Entry 6VGN (electron microscopy, 3.10 A resolution); this record covers chains H and I of the 21 polymer chains in the assembly.

== Chain H (and I) ==
Protein: ATP-dependent Clp protease proteolytic subunit 1
Source organism: Mycobacterium tuberculosis
Notes: EC 3.4.21.92; chain I of this document is another copy of the same molecule, construct and numbering; everything in this record applies to it too
UniProt: P9WPC5 (CLPP1_MYCTU); residue numbers follow UniProt; this construct covers 7-200
Chain sequence (194 residues; each row starts with the number of its first residue):
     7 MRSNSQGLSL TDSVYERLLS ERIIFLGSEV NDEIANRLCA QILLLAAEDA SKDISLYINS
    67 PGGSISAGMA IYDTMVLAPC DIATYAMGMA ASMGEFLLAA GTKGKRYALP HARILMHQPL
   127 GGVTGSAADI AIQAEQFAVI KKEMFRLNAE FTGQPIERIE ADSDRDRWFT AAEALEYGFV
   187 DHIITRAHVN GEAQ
Unresolved in the structure: 7-14, 193-200
Swiss-Prot annotation at these positions:
  - active site: Ser98 (Nucleophile), His123
Reported in the primary citation:
  - catalytic residues: Ser98, His123
  - mutagenesis - S98A (10-fold): decreased catalytic activity on PKM-AMC

== Chain H / chain I interface ==
Pairs across the interface (36):
  Ser15(H) with Asp18(I)
  Leu16(H) with Asp18(I), hydrogen bond (backbone-side chain); Tyr21(I), hydrophobic; Glu22(I); Gln47(I)
  Thr17(H) with Arg43(I), hydrogen bond
  Ser19(H) with Glu22(I), hydrogen bond
  Val20(H) with Leu25(I), hydrophobic; Ala46(I), hydrophobic; Gln47(I)
  Tyr21(H) with Asn42(I); Ala46(I), hydrophobic
  Arg23(H) with Leu50(I)
  Leu24(H) with Ala46(I); Leu50(I), hydrophobic
  Glu27(H) with Ala53(I)
  Phe31(H) with Leu49(I), hydrophobic
  Gly33(H) with Asn42(I), hydrogen bond (backbone-side chain)
  Tyr63(H) with Leu49(I)
  Asn65(H) with Asn42(I), hydrogen bond
  Met93(H) with Asn42(I); Cys45(I), hydrophobic; Ala76(I)
  Leu115(H) with Asp79(I)
  Pro116(H) with Asp79(I)
  His117(H) with Asp79(I), salt bridge; Leu153(I)
  Arg119(H) with Ser72(I); Gln142(I), hydrogen bond; Ile146(I)
  Asp172(H) with Ile138(I)
  Trp174(H) with Ile138(I); Gln142(I)
  Ile190(H) with Leu83(I), hydrophobic
  Arg192(H) with Val82(I); Leu83(I), hydrogen bond (side chain-backbone)
Interface residues without a listed pair, chain H (24 interface residues in all): Gly94, Ala118
Interface residues without a listed pair, chain I (26 interface residues in all): Glu54, Met75, Tyr78, Thr80, Glu149

== Summary ==
24 residues of chain H face 26 of chain I across their interface, with 7 hydrogen bonds and 1 salt bridge.
Polar contacts include His117(H)-Asp79(I), Leu16(H)-Asp18(I) and Thr17(H)-Arg43(I). UniProt lists active-site
residues Ser98(H) and His123(H) on chain H. From the paper: catalytic residues Ser98(H) and His123(H); S98A of
chain H reduces catalytic activity on PKM-AMC.
Chain H and chain I are both ATP-dependent Clp protease proteolytic subunit 1 (Mycobacterium tuberculosis);
the structure, ClpP1P2 complex from M. tuberculosis bound to ADEP, was determined by electron microscopy
together with 6VGK and 6VGQ from the same study.
